PDB entry 7BTW | electron microscopy, 2.90 A resolution | chains A and D of the 4 polymer chains in the assembly

[Chain A (and D)]
Name: Mitochondrial outer membrane beta-barrel protein
Source organism: Saccharomyces cerevisiae
Notes: chain D of this document is another copy of the same molecule, construct and numbering; everything in this record applies to it too
UniProt: E9P977 (E9P977_YEASX); residues 122-484 here = UniProt positions 122-484
Sequence (363 residues; numbered 122 to 484; the number before each row is that of its first residue):
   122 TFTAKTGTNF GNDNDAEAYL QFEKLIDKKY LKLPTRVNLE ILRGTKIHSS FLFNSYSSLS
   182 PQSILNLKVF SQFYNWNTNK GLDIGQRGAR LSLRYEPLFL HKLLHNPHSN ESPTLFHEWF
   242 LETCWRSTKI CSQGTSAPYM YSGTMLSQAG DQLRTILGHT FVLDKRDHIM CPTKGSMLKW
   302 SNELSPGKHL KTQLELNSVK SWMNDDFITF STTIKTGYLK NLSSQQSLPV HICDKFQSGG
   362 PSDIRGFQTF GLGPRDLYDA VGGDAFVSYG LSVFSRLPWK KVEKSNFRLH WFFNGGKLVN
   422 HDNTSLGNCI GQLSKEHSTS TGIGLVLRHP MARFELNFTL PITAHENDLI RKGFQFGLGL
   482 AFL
Not modelled in the structure: 218-232

[Chain A / chain D interface]
Residue-residue contacts (21; chain A residue first):
  Phe-123(A) / Leu-448(D)  hydrophobic
  Ala-125(A) / His-450(D)  hydrogen bond (backbone-side chain)
  Lys-126(A) / Phe-131(D)
  Thr-127(A) / Thr-129(D)
  Thr-127(A) / Phe-131(D)
  Thr-127(A) / Met-452(D)
  Gly-128(A) / Thr-129(D)  hydrogen bond (backbone-side chain)
  Thr-129(A) / Thr-129(D)  hydrogen bond
  Ala-139(A) / Ala-137(D)  hydrophobic
  Leu-141(A) / Phe-131(D)  hydrophobic
  Leu-141(A) / Phe-455(D)  hydrophobic
  Arg-164(A) / Phe-131(D)
  Arg-164(A) / Asn-135(D)
  Arg-164(A) / Asp-136(D)
  Gly-165(A) / Thr-166(D)
  Thr-166(A) / Thr-166(D)
  Gln-254(A) / Thr-256(D)
  His-450(A) / Ala-125(D)
  His-450(A) / Leu-141(D)
  Met-452(A) / Thr-127(D)
  Phe-455(A) / Leu-141(D)  hydrophobic
Other interface residues (no listed pair), chain A (17 interface residues in all): Phe-143, Phe-477
Other interface residues (no listed pair), chain D (21 interface residues in all): Gly-128, Asn-130, Ala-139, Arg-164, Phe-408, Phe-477, Leu-479

[In short]
Chain A and chain D form an interface of 17 and 21 residues respectively; the contacts include 3 hydrogen
bonds. Among the polar pairs are Ala-125(A)/His-450(D), Gly-128(A)/Thr-129(D) and Thr-129(A)/Thr-129(D).
Both chains are Mitochondrial outer membrane beta-barrel protein (Saccharomyces cerevisiae). Entry 7BTW (The
mitochondrial SAM complex from S.cere) was determined by electron microscopy (same publication as 7BTX and
7BTY).
